3S14 - chains A and F of the 12 polymer chains in the assembly; structure by X-ray diffraction, 2.85 A resolution.

# Chain A
Molecule: DNA-directed RNA polymerase II subunit RPB1
From: Saccharomyces cerevisiae S288c
Notes: EC 2.7.7.6
UniProt: P04050 (RPB1_YEAST); residues 1-1733 here = UniProt positions 1-1733
Chain sequence (1733 residues; row label = number of the first residue in the row):
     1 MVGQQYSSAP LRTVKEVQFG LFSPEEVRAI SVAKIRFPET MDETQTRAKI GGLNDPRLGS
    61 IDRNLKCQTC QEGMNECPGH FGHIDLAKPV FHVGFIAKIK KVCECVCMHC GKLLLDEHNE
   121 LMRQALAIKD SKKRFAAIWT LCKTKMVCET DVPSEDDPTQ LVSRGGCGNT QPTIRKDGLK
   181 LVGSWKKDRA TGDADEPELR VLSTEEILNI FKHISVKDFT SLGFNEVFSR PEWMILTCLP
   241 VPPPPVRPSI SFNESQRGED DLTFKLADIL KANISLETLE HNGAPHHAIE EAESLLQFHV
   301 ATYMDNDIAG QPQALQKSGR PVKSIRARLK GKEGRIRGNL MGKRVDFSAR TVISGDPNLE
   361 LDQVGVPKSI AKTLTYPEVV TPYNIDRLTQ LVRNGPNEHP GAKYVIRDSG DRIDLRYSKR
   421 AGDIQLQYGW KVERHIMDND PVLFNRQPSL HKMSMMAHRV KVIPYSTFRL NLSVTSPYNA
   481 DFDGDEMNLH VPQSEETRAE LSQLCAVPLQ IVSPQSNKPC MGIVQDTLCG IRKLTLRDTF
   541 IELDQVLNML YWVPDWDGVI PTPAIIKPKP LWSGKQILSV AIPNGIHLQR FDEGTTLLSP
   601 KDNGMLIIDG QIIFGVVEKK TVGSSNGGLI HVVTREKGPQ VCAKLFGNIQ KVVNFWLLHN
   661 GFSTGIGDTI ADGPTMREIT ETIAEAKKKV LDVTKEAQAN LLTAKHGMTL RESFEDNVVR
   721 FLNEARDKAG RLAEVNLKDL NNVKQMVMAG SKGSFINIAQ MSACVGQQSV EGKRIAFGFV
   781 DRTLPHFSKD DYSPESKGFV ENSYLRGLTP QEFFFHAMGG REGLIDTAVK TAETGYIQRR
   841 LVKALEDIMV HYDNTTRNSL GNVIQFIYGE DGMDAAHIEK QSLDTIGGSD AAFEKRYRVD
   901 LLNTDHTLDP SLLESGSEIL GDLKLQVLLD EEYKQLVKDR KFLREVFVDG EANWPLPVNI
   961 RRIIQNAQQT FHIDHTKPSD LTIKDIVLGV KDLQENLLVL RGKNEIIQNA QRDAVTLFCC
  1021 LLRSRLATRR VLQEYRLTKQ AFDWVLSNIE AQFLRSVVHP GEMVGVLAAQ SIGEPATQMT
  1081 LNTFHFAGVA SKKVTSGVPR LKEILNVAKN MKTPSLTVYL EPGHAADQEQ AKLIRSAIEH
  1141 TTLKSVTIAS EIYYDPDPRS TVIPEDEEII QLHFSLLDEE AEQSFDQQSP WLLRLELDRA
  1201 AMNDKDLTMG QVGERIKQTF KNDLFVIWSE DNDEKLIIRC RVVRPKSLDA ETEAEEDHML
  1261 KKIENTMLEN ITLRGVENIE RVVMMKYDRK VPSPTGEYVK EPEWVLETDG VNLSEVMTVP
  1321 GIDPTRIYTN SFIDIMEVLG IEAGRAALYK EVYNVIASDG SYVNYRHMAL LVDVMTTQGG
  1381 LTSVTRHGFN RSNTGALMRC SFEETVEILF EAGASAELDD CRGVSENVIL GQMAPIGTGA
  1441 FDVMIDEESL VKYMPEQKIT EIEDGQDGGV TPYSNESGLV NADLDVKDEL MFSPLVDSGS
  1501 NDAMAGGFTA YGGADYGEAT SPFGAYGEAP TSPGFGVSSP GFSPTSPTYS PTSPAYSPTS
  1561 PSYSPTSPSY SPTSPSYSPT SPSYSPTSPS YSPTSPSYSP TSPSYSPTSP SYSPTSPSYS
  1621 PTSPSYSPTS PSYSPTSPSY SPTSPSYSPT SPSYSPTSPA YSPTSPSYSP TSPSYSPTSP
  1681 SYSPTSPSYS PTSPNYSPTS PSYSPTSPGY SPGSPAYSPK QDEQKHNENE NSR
Unresolved in the structure: 1-2, 155-160, 187-198, 1177-1186, 1244-1253, 1446-1733
Metal / ion sites: Zn2+ site 1: Cys67, Cys70, Cys77, His80; Zn2+ site 2: Cys107, Cys110, Cys148, Cys167; Mg2+: Asp481, Asp483, Asp485 (shared with 1 residue of chain R)
Curated features (UniProtKB/Swiss-Prot):
  - region: Pro248 to Asp260 (Lid loop), Asn306 to Lys323 (Rudder loop), Pro810 to Glu822 (Bridging helix)
  - binding site (Zn(2+)): Cys67, Cys70, Cys77, His80, Cys107, Cys110, Cys148, Cys167
  - binding site (Mg(2+)): Asp481, Asp483, Asp485
  - modified residue: Thr1471 (Phosphothreonine)
  - cross-link (Glycyl lysine isopeptide (Lys-Gly)): Lys695 (interchain with G-Cter in ubiquitin), Lys1246 (interchain with G-Cter in ubiquitin), Lys1350 (interchain with G-Cter in ubiquitin)

# Chain F
Molecule: DNA-directed RNA polymerases I, II, and III subunit RPABC2
From: Saccharomyces cerevisiae S288c
UniProt: P20435 (RPAB2_YEAST); residue numbers follow UniProt; this construct covers 1-155
Chain sequence (155 residues; row label = number of the first residue in the row):
     1 MSDYEEAFND GNENFEDFDV EHFSDEETYE EKPQFKDGET TDANGKTIVT GGNGPEDFQQ
    61 HEQIRRKTLK EKAIPKDQRA TTPYMTKYER ARILGTRALQ ISMNAPVFVD LEGETDPLRI
   121 AMKELAEKKI PLVIRRYLPD GSFEDWSVEE LIVDL
Unresolved in the structure: 1-70
Curated features (UniProtKB/Swiss-Prot):
  - region: Leu111 to Leu132 (Leucine-zipper)
  - modified residue: Ser24 (Phosphoserine)

# How chain A and chain F interact
Residue-residue contacts (65):
  Val379(A) - Ser102(F)
  Val380(A) - Asn104(F)
  Thr381(A) - Asn104(F)  hydrogen bond
  Pro382(A) - Asn104(F)
  Tyr383(A) - Val107(F)
  Tyr383(A) - Leu111(F)  hydrophobic
  Tyr383(A) - Thr115(F)
  Glu495(A) - Ala98(F)
  Glu495(A) - Leu99(F)
  Glu495(A) - Ser102(F)
  Glu495(A) - Pro117(F)
  Glu495(A) - Leu118(F)
  Glu496(A) - Gly95(F)
  Glu496(A) - Leu99(F)
  Ala499(A) - Gly95(F)
  Ala499(A) - Leu118(F)  hydrophobic
  Gln503(A) - Arg90(F)
  Gln503(A) - Leu118(F)
  Gln503(A) - Met122(F)
  Leu504(A) - Lys87(F)
  Leu504(A) - Tyr88(F)  hydrophobic
  Leu504(A) - Ala91(F)  hydrophobic
  His851(A) - Pro139(F)
  Tyr852(A) - Thr81(F)
  Tyr852(A) - Glu89(F)  hydrogen bond
  Tyr852(A) - Arg136(F)
  Tyr852(A) - Tyr137(F)
  Tyr852(A) - Leu138(F)
  Asp853(A) - Leu138(F)
  Asp853(A) - Pro139(F)
  Arg857(A) - Pro139(F)
  Arg1001(A) - Ala80(F)
  Arg1001(A) - Thr82(F)
  Arg1001(A) - Pro83(F)
  Ala1051(A) - Asp154(F)
  Arg1055(A) - Asp154(F)  salt bridge
  His1059(A) - Thr86(F)
  His1059(A) - Lys87(F)  hydrogen bond (side chain-backbone)
  His1059(A) - Leu155(F)
  Pro1060(A) - Thr86(F)
  Pro1060(A) - Tyr88(F)
  Gly1061(A) - Tyr88(F)
  Glu1062(A) - Lys87(F)  salt bridge
  Glu1062(A) - Tyr88(F)  hydrogen bond
  Gly1437(A) - Tyr88(F)
  Thr1438(A) - Tyr88(F)
  Thr1438(A) - Arg92(F)  hydrogen bond (backbone-side chain)
  Gly1439(A) - Arg92(F)
  Phe1441(A) - Tyr88(F)
  Phe1441(A) - Glu89(F)
  Phe1441(A) - Arg92(F)  hydrogen bond (backbone-side chain)
  Phe1441(A) - Ile134(F)  hydrophobic
  Phe1441(A) - Arg135(F)
  Asp1442(A) - Val133(F)
  Asp1442(A) - Ile134(F)
  Asp1442(A) - Arg135(F)  hydrogen bond (backbone-backbone)
  Asp1442(A) - Tyr137(F)  hydrogen bond
  Val1443(A) - Arg92(F)
  Val1443(A) - Ile93(F)  hydrophobic
  Val1443(A) - Val133(F)
  Val1443(A) - Ile134(F)  hydrophobic
  Met1444(A) - Leu132(F)
  Met1444(A) - Val133(F)  hydrogen bond (backbone-backbone)
  Met1444(A) - Arg135(F)
  Ile1445(A) - Pro131(F)
Other interface residues (no listed pair), chain A (37 interface residues in all): Tyr428, Gly429, Ser494, Ser502, Thr855, Gly1002, Leu1054, Met1433
Other interface residues (no listed pair), chain F (38 interface residues in all): Tyr84, Met85, Thr96, Ile101

# Overview
37 residues of chain A face 38 of chain F across their interface; the contacts include 9 hydrogen bonds and 2
salt bridges. Among the polar pairs are Arg1055(A)-Asp154(F), Glu1062(A)-Lys87(F) and Thr381(A)-Asn104(F).
UniProt lists 8 Zn2+-binding residues and 3 Mg2+-binding residues on chain A.
Chain A is DNA-directed RNA polymerase II subunit RPB1 and chain F is DNA-directed RNA polymerases I, II, and
III subunit RPABC2, both from Saccharomyces cerevisiae S288c; the structure, RNA Polymerase II Initiation
Complex with a 6-nt RNA, was determined by X-ray diffraction, deposited together with 3RZD, 3RZO, 3S15, 3S16,
3S17, 3S1M and 5 further entries.
